Entry 3BTJ (X-ray diffraction, 2.98 A resolution); this record covers chains B and A.

# Chain B (and A)
Protein: HTH-type transcriptional regulator qacR
From: Staphylococcus aureus subsp. aureus Mu50
Notes: chain A of this document is another copy of the same molecule, construct and numbering; everything in this record applies to it too
UniProtKB: P0A0N3 (QACR_STAAM); residues 1-188 here = UniProt positions 1-188
Chain sequence (188 residues; each row starts with the number of its first residue):
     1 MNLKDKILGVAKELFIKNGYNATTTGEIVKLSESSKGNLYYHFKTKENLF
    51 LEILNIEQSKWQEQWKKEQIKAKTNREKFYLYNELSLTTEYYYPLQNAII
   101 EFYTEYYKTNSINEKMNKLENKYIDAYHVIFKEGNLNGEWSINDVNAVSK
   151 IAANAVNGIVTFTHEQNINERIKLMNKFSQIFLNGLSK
Unresolved in the structure: 1, 188
Sequence notes: engineered mutation Gln58 (Glu in P0A0N3), Ala72 (Cys in P0A0N3), Ser141 (Cys in P0A0N3)
Ligand contacts: dequalinium (DEQ): Asn97, Ile100, Thr161, Phe162
Reported in the primary citation:
  - mutagenesis - E58Q: unchanged binding to dequalinium
  - binding site for dequalinium: Glu57, Trp61, Tyr93, Glu120

# How chain B and chain A interact
Pairs across the interface (56):
  Ile16(B) - Tyr107(A)
  Lys17(B) - Lys108(A)
  Gln96(B) - Phe162(A)
  Asn97(B) - Tyr107(A)
  Ile100(B) - Ile100(A)  hydrophobic
  Ile100(B) - Thr161(A)
  Ile100(B) - Phe162(A)  hydrophobic
  Glu101(B) - Ile100(A)
  Glu101(B) - Thr104(A)
  Tyr103(B) - His164(A)
  Tyr103(B) - Glu165(A)  hydrogen bond (side chain-backbone)
  Thr104(B) - Ile100(A)
  Asn113(B) - Glu165(A)
  Glu120(B) - Glu165(A)
  Glu120(B) - Gln166(A)
  Asp144(B) - Lys177(A)  salt bridge
  Ala147(B) - Leu174(A)  hydrophobic
  Ile151(B) - Ile159(A)  hydrophobic
  Ile151(B) - Leu174(A)
  Ile151(B) - Lys177(A)
  Ile151(B) - Phe178(A)  hydrophobic
  Asn154(B) - Gly158(A)
  Asn154(B) - Ile159(A)
  Asn154(B) - Phe162(A)  hydrogen bond (side chain-backbone)
  Asn154(B) - Thr163(A)  hydrogen bond
  Ala155(B) - Ala155(A)
  Asn157(B) - Phe162(A)
  Gly158(B) - Asn154(A)
  Gly158(B) - Gly158(A)
  Gly158(B) - Phe162(A)
  Ile159(B) - Ile151(A)  hydrophobic
  Ile159(B) - Asn154(A)
  Thr161(B) - Phe162(A)
  Phe162(B) - Asn154(A)
  Phe162(B) - Asn157(A)
  Phe162(B) - Gly158(A)
  Phe162(B) - Thr161(A)
  Phe162(B) - Phe162(A)  hydrophobic
  Thr163(B) - Asn154(A)
  Glu165(B) - Asn113(A)
  Glu165(B) - Asn117(A)
  Leu174(B) - Ile151(A)
  Lys177(B) - Asp144(A)  salt bridge
  Lys177(B) - Ile151(A)
  Phe178(B) - Ile151(A)  hydrophobic
  Ile181(B) - Val148(A)  hydrophobic
  Ile181(B) - Phe182(A)
  Ile181(B) - Gly185(A)
  Ile181(B) - Leu186(A)  hydrophobic
  Phe182(B) - Ile181(A)
  Asn184(B) - Gly185(A)  hydrogen bond (side chain-backbone)
  Asn184(B) - Leu186(A)
  Gly185(B) - Ile181(A)
  Gly185(B) - Asn184(A)
  Gly185(B) - Gly185(A)
  Ser187(B) - Asn184(A)
Also at the interface, not in a pair above, chain B (38 interface residues in all): Gly19, Tyr107, Tyr123, Val148, Lys150, Gln166, Glu170, Leu186
Also at the interface, not in a pair above, chain A (33 interface residues in all): Asn97, Tyr103, Ala147, Lys150, Glu170

# Overview
The interface between chain B and chain A involves 38 residues on one side and 33 on the other, with 4
hydrogen bonds and 2 salt bridges. Among the polar pairs are Asp144(B)-Lys177(A), Tyr103(B)-Glu165(A) and
Asn154(B)-Phe162(A). From the paper: a binding site for dequalinium at Glu57(B), Trp61(B) and Tyr93(B) among
others; E58Q of chain B leaves binding to dequalinium unchanged.
Chain B and chain A are both HTH-type transcriptional regulator qacR (Staphylococcus aureus subsp. aureus
Mu50); the structure, crystal structure of QacR(E58Q) bound to dequalinium, was determined by X-ray
diffraction (same publication as 3BT9, 3BTC, 3BTI and 3BTL).
